PDB entry 8DR3 | electron microscopy, 2.20 A resolution | chains C and F of the 12 polymer chains in the assembly

Chain C:
Protein: Replication factor C subunit 3
Source organism: Saccharomyces cerevisiae
Reference sequence: P38629 (RFC3_YEAST); residue numbers follow UniProt; this construct covers 1-340
Sequence (340 residues; numbered 1 to 340; the number before each row is that of its first residue):
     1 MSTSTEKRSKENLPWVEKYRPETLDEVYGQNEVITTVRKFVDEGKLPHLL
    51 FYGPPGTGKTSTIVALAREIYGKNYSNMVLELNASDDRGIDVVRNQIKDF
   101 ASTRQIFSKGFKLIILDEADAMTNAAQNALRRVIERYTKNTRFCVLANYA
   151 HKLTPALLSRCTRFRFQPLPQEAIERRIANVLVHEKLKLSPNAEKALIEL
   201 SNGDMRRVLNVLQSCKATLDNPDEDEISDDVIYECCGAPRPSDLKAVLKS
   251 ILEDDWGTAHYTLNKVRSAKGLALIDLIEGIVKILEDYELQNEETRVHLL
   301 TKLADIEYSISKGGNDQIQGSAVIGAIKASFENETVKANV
Disordered / not traced: 1-6, 337-340
Ion coordination: Mg2+: Thr60 (together with ATP-gamma-S)
Ligand contacts:
  - ATP-gamma-S (AGS; phosphothiophosphoric acid-adenylate ester), molecule 1: Val16, Tyr19, Arg20, Pro21, Glu26, Val27, Tyr28, Pro54, Pro55, Gly56, Thr57, Gly58, Lys59, Thr60, Ser61, Glu118, Asn148, Leu169, Arg177, Met205, Arg206, Leu209
  - ATP-gamma-S (AGS), molecule 2: Arg131, Glu135, Ala156, Arg160
Swiss-Prot annotation at these positions:
  - binding site (ATP): Val16 to Tyr19, Arg20, Tyr28, Gly53 to Ser61, Asn148, Arg206
  - modified residue: Ser2 (N-acetylserine)

Chain F:
Protein: Proliferating cell nuclear antigen
Source organism: Saccharomyces cerevisiae
Reference sequence: P15873 (PCNA_YEAST); residue numbers follow UniProt; this construct covers 1-258
Sequence (277 residues; numbered -18 to 258; the number before each row is that of its first residue; numbers below 1 keep their minus sign (Met-18 is residue -18)):
   -18 MGSSHHHHHHSSGLVPRASMLEAKFEEASLFKRIIDGFKDCVQLVNFQCK
    32 EDGIIAQAVDDSRVLLVSLEIGVEAFQEYRCDHPVTLGMDLTSLSKILRC
    82 GNNTDTLTLIADNTPDSIILLFEDTKKDRIAEYSLKLMDIDADFLKIEEL
   132 QYDSTLSLPSSEFSKIVRDLSQLSDSINIMITKETIKFVADGDIGSGSVI
   182 IKPFVDMEHPETSIKLEMDQPVDLTFGAKYLLDIIKGSSLSDRVGIRLSS
   232 EAPALFQFDLKSGFLQFFLAPKFNDEE
Disordered / not traced: -18 to -2, 257-258
Differences from the reference sequence: expression tag (-18 to 0)
Swiss-Prot annotation at these positions:
  - DNA-binding region: Arg61 to Arg80
  - cross-link (Glycyl lysine isopeptide (Lys-Gly)): Lys127 (interchain with G-Cter in SUMO), Lys164 (interchain with G-Cter in SUMO)

Interface between chain C and chain F:
Contacting residue pairs (38; chain C residue first):
  Lys7(C) with Asp120(F); Asp122(F), salt bridge
  Asn74(C) with Leu126(F)
  Ser76(C) with Arg44(F), hydrogen bond (backbone-side chain)
  Asn77(C) with Arg44(F); Leu126(F)
  Val79(C) with Arg44(F), hydrogen bond (backbone-side chain)
  Leu80(C) with Asp42(F)
  Gln96(C) with Asp42(F), hydrogen bond (side chain-backbone); Ser43(F)
  Asp99(C) with Val45(F); Lys210(F), salt bridge; Tyr211(F)
  Phe100(C) with Ser43(F); Arg44(F)
  Ser102(C) with Lys253(F), hydrogen bond; Phe254(F), hydrogen bond (backbone-backbone)
  Thr103(C) with Val45(F); Ala251(F); Pro252(F); Lys253(F); Phe254(F)
  Arg104(C) with Leu205(F); Ser231(F); Ala251(F); Pro252(F), hydrogen bond (backbone-backbone); Lys253(F), hydrogen bond (side chain-backbone); Phe254(F); Asn255(F)
  Ile106(C) with Arg44(F); Val45(F); Leu46(F); Pro234(F); Ala251(F), hydrophobic
  Lys109(C) with Glu232(F), hydrogen bond (side chain-backbone)
  Lys139(C) with Asp256(F)
  Asn140(C) with Phe254(F); Asp256(F)
Interface residues without a listed pair, chain C (21 interface residues in all): Asn95, Ala101, Gln105, Phe107, Lys112
Interface residues without a listed pair, chain F (23 interface residues in all): Val40, Leu47, Asp124

Summary:
21 residues of chain C and 23 residues of chain F are in contact, with 8 hydrogen bonds and 2 salt bridges.
Polar contacts include Lys7(C)-Asp122(F), Asp99(C)-Lys210(F) and Ser76(C)-Arg44(F). Ligands of chain C:
ATP-gamma-S. Curated annotation (UniProt) lists 17 ATP-binding residues on chain C.
Chain C is Replication factor C subunit 3 and chain F is Proliferating cell nuclear antigen, both from
Saccharomyces cerevisiae; the structure, Closed state of RFC:PCNA bound to a 3' ss/dsDNA junction (DNA2) with
NTD, was determined by electron microscopy, deposited together with 8DQW, 8DQX, 8DQZ, 8DR0, 8DR1, 8DR4 and 3
further entries.
